Entry 6W1A (X-ray diffraction, 2.80 A resolution); this record covers chains A and E of the 4 polymer chains in the assembly.

# Chain A
Name: Transcriptional regulator
Source organism: Streptococcus dysgalactiae
UniProt: A0A0J9X288 (A0A0J9X288_STRDY); residues 1-284 here = UniProt positions 1-284
Amino-acid sequence (284 residues; each row starts with the number of its first residue):
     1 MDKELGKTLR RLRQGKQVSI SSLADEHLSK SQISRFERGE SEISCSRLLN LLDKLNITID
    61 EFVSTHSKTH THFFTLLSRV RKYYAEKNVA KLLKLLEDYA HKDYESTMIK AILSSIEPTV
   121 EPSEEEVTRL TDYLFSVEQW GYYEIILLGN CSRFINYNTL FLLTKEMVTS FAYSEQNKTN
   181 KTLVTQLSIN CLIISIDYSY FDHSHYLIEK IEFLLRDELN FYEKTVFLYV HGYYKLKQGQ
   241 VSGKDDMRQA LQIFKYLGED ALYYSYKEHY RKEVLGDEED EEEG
Not modelled in the structure: 1-2, 277-284

# Chain E
Molecule: 30-nt DNA strand
Sequence (30 nucleotides; each row starts with the number of its first residue):
     1 CCATTTTTCC CACTTTCACA ACAAAAAATT

# How chain A and chain E interact
Residue-residue contacts (8; chain A residue first):
  Arg10(A) - DT8(E)  salt bridge to the phosphate
  Arg13(A) - DT7(E)  salt bridge to the phosphate
  Ile20(A) - DT7(E)  hydrogen bond to the phosphate
  Ser31(A) - DC9(E)  hydrogen bond to the base
  Ser34(A) - DT7(E)  sugar contact
  Ser34(A) - DT8(E)  hydrogen bond to the phosphate
  Arg38(A) - DT8(E)  salt bridge to the phosphate
  Arg38(A) - DC9(E)  salt bridge to the phosphate
Interface residues without a listed pair, chain A (10 interface residues in all): Ser19, Lys30, Arg35, Glu40
Interface residues without a listed pair, chain E (4 interface residues in all): DC10

# Summary
10 residues of chain A and 4 residues of chain E are in contact, with 3 hydrogen bonds and 4 salt bridges.
Polar pairs include Ser31(A)-DC9(E), Ile20(A)-DT7(E) and Ser34(A)-DT8(E).
Chain A is Transcriptional regulator (Streptococcus dysgalactiae) and chain E is a 30-nt DNA strand; the
structure, Crystal structure of Streptococcus dysgalactiae SHP pheromone receptor Rgg2 bound to DNA, was
determined by X-ray diffraction together with 6W1E, 6W1F and 7JI0 from the same study.
